Entry 3IYP (electron microscopy, 7.20 A resolution (low resolution: residue-level contacts below are approximate; hydrogen-bond / salt-bridge calls are withheld)); this record covers chains B and F of the 5 polymer chains in the assembly.

[Chain B]
Protein: Polyprotein
From: Human echovirus 7
UniProt: Q6W9E5 (Q6W9E5_9ENTO); residues 1-238 here correspond to UniProt positions 331-568 (UniProt number = residue number + 330)
Sequence (238 residues; row label = number of the first residue in the row):
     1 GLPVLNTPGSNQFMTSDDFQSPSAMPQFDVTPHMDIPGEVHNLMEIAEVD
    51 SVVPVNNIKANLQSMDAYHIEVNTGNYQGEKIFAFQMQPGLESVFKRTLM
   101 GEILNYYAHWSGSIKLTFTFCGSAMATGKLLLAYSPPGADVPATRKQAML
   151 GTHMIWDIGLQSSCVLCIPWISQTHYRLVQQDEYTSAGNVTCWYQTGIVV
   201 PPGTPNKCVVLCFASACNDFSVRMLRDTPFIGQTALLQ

[Chain F]
Protein: Complement decay-accelerating factor
From: Homo sapiens
UniProt: P08174 (DAF_HUMAN); residues -31 to 349 here correspond to UniProt positions 1-381 (UniProt number = residue number + 32)
Sequence (381 residues; each row starts with the number of its first residue; numbers below 1 keep their minus sign (Met-31 is residue -31)):
   -31 MTVARPSVPAALPLLGELPRLLLLVLLCLPAVWQDCGLPPDVPNAQPALE
    19 GRTSFPEDTVITYKCEESFVKIPGEKDSVICLKGSQWSDIEEFCNRSCEV
    69 PTRLNSASLKQPYITQNYFPVGTVVEYECRPGYRREPSLSPKLTCLQNLK
   119 WSTAVEFCKKKSCPNPGEIRNGQIDVPGGILFGATISFSCNTGYKLFGST
   169 SSFCLISGSSVQWSDPLPECREIYCPAPPQIDNGIIQGERDHYGYRQSVT
   219 YACNKGFTMIGEHSIYCTVNNDEGEWSGPPPECRGKSLTSKVPPTVQKPT
   269 TVNVPTTEVSPTSQKTTTKTTTPNAQATRSTPVSRTTKHFHETTPNKGSG
   319 TTSGTTRLLSGHTCFTLTGLLGTLVTMGLLT
Not modelled in the structure: -31 to 1, 254-349
Differences from the reference sequence: conflict Gln2 (Gly34 in P08174)
Disulfides: Cys4-Cys49, Cys33-Cys62, Cys66-Cys113, Cys97-Cys126, Cys131-Cys172, Cys158-Cys188, Cys193-Cys235, Cys221-Cys251
Curated features (UniProtKB/Swiss-Prot):
  - lipidation: Ser321 (GPI-anchor amidated serine)
  - glycosylation: Asn63 (N-linked (GlcNAc...) asparagine)

[How chain B and chain F interact]
Contacting residue pairs (8):
  Lys59(B) - Tyr234(F)
  Lys59(B) - Ser245(F)
  Ala60(B) - Arg214(F)
  Ala60(B) - Tyr234(F)
  Asn61(B) - Arg214(F)
  Leu62(B) - Arg214(F)
  Gln63(B) - Arg214(F)
  Ser64(B) - Arg214(F)
Also at the interface, not in a pair above, chain F (6 interface residues in all): Tyr213, Gln215, Ser216

[Overview]
The chain B/chain F interface involves 6 residues from each chain.
Here chain B is Polyprotein (Human echovirus 7) and chain F is Complement decay-accelerating factor (Homo
sapiens). Entry 3IYP (The Interaction of Decay-accelerating Factor with Echovirus 7) was determined by
electron microscopy together with 2X5I from the same study.
